9CAQ - chains 2 and S of the 14 polymer chains in the assembly; structure by electron microscopy, 3.20 A resolution.

# Chain 2
Name: DNA replication licensing factor MCM2
From: Homo sapiens
Notes: EC 3.6.4.12
Reference sequence: P49736 (MCM2_HUMAN); residues 1-904 here = UniProt positions 1-904
Sequence (904 residues; row label = number of the first residue in the row):
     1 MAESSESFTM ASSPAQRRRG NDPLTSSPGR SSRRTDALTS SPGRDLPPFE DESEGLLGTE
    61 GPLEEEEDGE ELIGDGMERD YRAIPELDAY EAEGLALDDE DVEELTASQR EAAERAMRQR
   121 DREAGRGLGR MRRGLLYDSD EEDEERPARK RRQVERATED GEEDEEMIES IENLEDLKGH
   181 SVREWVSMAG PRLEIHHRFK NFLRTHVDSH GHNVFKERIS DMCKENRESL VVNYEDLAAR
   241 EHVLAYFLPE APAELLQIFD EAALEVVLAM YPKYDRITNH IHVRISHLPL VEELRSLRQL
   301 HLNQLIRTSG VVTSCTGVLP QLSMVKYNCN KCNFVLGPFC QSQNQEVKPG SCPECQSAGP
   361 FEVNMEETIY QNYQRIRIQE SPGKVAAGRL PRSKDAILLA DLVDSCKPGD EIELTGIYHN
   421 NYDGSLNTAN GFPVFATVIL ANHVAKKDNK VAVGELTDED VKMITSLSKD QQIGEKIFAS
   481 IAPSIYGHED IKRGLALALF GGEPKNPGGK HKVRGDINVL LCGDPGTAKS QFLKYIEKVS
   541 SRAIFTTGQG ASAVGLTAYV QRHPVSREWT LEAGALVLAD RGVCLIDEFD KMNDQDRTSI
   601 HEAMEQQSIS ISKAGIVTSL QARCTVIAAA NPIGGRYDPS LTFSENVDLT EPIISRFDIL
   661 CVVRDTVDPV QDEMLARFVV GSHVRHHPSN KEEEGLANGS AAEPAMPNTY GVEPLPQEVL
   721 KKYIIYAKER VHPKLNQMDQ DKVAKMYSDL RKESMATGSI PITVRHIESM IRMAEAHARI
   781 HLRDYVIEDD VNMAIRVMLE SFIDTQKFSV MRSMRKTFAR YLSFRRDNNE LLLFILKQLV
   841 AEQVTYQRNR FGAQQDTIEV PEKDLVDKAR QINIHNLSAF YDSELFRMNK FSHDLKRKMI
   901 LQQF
Unresolved in the structure: 1-175, 448-455, 692-713, 825-904
Metal / ion sites: Zn2+: Cys329, Cys332, Cys352, Cys355; Mg2+: Ser530 (together with ATP)
Small-molecule neighbours:
  - ADP (adenosine-5'-diphosphate): His511, Lys512, Val513, Val764, Arg765, Glu768
  - ATP: Ser484, Ile485, Tyr486, Asp524, Pro525, Gly526, Thr527, Ala528, Lys529, Ser530, Gln531, Asp587, Glu588, Asn631, Leu675, Phe678, Val679
Curated features (UniProtKB/Swiss-Prot):
  - zinc finger: Cys329 to Cys355 (C4-type)
  - motif: Ser655 to Asp658 (Arginine finger)
  - binding site (ADP): Ser530, Gln531
  - modified residue: Ala2 (N-acetylalanine), Ser12 (Phosphoserine), Ser13 (Phosphoserine), Thr25 (Phosphothreonine), Ser26 (Phosphoserine), Ser27 (Phosphoserine), Ser32 (Phosphoserine), Thr39 (Phosphothreonine), Ser40 (Phosphoserine), Ser41 (Phosphoserine), Ser53 (Phosphoserine), Thr59 (Phosphothreonine), Ser108 (Phosphoserine), Tyr137 (Phosphotyrosine), Ser139 (Phosphoserine), Lys216 (N6-acetyllysine), Ser381 (Phosphoserine), Ser484 (Phosphoserine)
  - cross-link: Lys178 (Glycyl lysine isopeptide (Lys-Gly) (interchain with G-Cter in SUMO2))
  - natural variant: Arg44 (R44C: In DFNA70)
  - mutagenesis: Ser27 (S27A: Impairs ATPase activity of the MCM-2-7 complex and reduces phosphorylation by the CDC7-DBF4 complex; when associated with A-41 and A-139), Ser41 (S41A: Impairs ATPase activity of the MCM-2-7 complex and reduces phosphorylation by the CDC7-DBF4 complex; when associated with A-27 and A-139), Tyr81 to Tyr90 (Loss of interaction with DNAJC9), Ser108 (S108A: Reduces phosphorylation by ATR), Ser139 (S139A: Impairs ATPase activity of the MCM-2-7 complex and reduces phosphorylation by the CDC7-DBF4 complex; when associated with A-27 and A-41)

# Chain S
Molecule: 44-nt DNA strand
Sequence (44 nucleotides; row label = number of the first residue in the row; numbers below 1 keep their minus sign (DA-45 is residue -45)):
   -45 AAAAAAAAAA AAAAAAAAAA ATTTTTTTTT TTTTTTTTTT TTTT

# How chain 2 and chain S interact
Pairs across the interface - 13 pairs, chain 2 then chain S:
  Lys331(2) with DT-24(S), salt bridge to the phosphate
  Lys348(2) with DT-23(S), phosphate contact; DT-22(S), salt bridge to the phosphate
  Gln356(2) with DA-25(S), phosphate contact
  Ser357(2) with DT-24(S), phosphate contact
  Ala358(2) with DT-24(S), phosphate contact; DT-23(S), phosphate contact
  Gly359(2) with DT-23(S), phosphate contact
  Pro360(2) with DT-23(S), phosphate contact
  Gln561(2) with DT-13(S), phosphate contact
  Arg562(2) with DT-14(S), hydrogen bond to the sugar; DT-13(S), phosphate contact
  Arg567(2) with DT-13(S), sugar contact

# In short
10 residues of chain 2 face 6 of chain S across their interface, with 1 hydrogen bond and 2 salt bridges.
Among the polar pairs are Arg562(2)-DT-14(S), Lys331(2)-DT-24(S) and Lys348(2)-DT-22(S). Chain 2 binds ATP and
ADP.
Chain 2 is DNA replication licensing factor MCM2 (Homo sapiens) and chain S is a 44-nt DNA strand; the
structure, Cryo-EM structure of a human MCM2-7 double hexamer formed from independently loaded MCM2-7 single
hexamers, was determined by electron microscopy, deposited together with 8W0E, 8W0F, 8W0G and 8W0I.
